PDB entry 5F1U | X-ray diffraction, 2.35 A resolution | chains A and C of the 4 polymer chains in the assembly

Chain A (and C):
Molecule: 4-hydroxy-tetrahydrodipicolinate synthase
Organism: Campylobacter jejuni
Notes: EC 4.3.3.7; chain C of this document is another copy of the same molecule, construct and numbering; everything in this record applies to it too
UniProt: Q9PPB4 (DAPA_CAMJE); residues 2-298 here = UniProt positions 2-298
Sequence (297 residues; each row starts with the number of its first residue):
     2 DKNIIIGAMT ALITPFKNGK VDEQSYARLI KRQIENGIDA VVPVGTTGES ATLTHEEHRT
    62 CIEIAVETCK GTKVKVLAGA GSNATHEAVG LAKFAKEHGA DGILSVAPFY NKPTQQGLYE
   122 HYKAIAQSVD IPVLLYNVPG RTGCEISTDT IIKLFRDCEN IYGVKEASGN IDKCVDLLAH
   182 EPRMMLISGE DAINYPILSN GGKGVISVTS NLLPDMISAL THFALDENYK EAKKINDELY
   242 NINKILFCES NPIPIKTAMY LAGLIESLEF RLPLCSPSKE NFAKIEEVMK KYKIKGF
Sequence notes: engineered mutation F110 (Tyr in Q9PPB4)
Ligand contacts: bis-Lysine (3VN; (2R,5R)-2,5-diamino-2,5-bis(4-aminobutyl)hexanedioic acid): S51, A52, L54, T55, H56, H59, S83, N84, A85, E88, F110
UniProt features mapped onto this chain:
  - active site: Y137 (Proton donor/acceptor), K166 (Schiff-base intermediate with substrate)
  - binding site (pyruvate): T48, I207
  - site (Part of a proton relay during catalysis): T47, Y111

How chain A and chain C interact:
Pairs across the interface (38):
  I172(A) with I172(C), hydrophobic; I194(C), hydrophobic; P197(C), hydrophobic
  D173(A) with A193(C); I194(C); Y241(C), hydrogen bond; K245(C), salt bridge
  V176(A) with A193(C); P197(C), hydrophobic; N237(C); Y241(C), hydrophobic
  D177(A) with Y241(C)
  A180(A) with D238(C)
  H181(A) with Y241(C); N242(C), hydrogen bond
  A193(A) with D173(C); V176(C)
  I194(A) with I172(C), hydrophobic; D173(C)
  Y196(A) with S200(C), hydrogen bond (side chain-backbone); N201(C)
  P197(A) with I172(C), hydrophobic; V176(C), hydrophobic
  S200(A) with Y196(C), hydrogen bond (backbone-side chain); S200(C), hydrogen bond
  N201(A) with Y196(C); K234(C), hydrogen bond (backbone-side chain)
  E228(A) with K231(C), salt bridge
  Y230(A) with Y230(C), hydrophobic
  K234(A) with N201(C), hydrogen bond (side chain-backbone)
  N237(A) with V176(C)
  D238(A) with A180(C)
  Y241(A) with D173(C), hydrogen bond; V176(C), hydrophobic; D177(C); H181(C)
  N242(A) with H181(C), hydrogen bond
  K245(A) with D173(C), salt bridge
Interface residues without a listed pair, chain A (24 interface residues in all): G170, L179, E191, G202
Interface residues without a listed pair, chain C (23 interface residues in all): G170, L179, E191

Summary:
The interface between chain A and chain C involves 24 residues on one side and 23 on the other; the contacts
include 9 hydrogen bonds and 3 salt bridges. Polar pairs include D173(A)-K245(C), E228(A)-K231(C) and
D173(A)-Y241(C). Ligands of chain A: bis-Lysine.
Chain A and chain C are both 4-hydroxy-tetrahydrodipicolinate synthase (Campylobacter jejuni); the structure,
biomimetic design results in a potent allosteric inhibitor of dihydrodipicolinate synthase from Campylobacter
jejuni, was determined by X-ray diffraction, deposited together with 5F1V.
